PDB entry 1DM0 | X-ray diffraction, 2.50 A resolution | chains A and D of the 6 polymer chains in the assembly

[Chain A]
Name: Shiga toxin A subunit
From: Shigella dysenteriae
Notes: EC 3.2.2.22
UniProtKB: Q7BQ99 (Q7BQ99_SHIDY); residues 1-287 here correspond to UniProt positions 23-309 (UniProt number = residue number + 22)
Chain sequence (287 residues; each row starts with the number of its first residue):
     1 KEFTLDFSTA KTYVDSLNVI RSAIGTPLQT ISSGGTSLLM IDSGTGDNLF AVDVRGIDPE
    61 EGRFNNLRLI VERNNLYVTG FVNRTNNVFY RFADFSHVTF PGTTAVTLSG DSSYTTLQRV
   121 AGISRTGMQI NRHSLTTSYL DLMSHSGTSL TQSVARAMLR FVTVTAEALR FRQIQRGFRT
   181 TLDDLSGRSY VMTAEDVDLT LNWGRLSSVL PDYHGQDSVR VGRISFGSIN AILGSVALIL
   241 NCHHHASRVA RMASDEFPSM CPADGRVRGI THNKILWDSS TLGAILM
Unresolved in the structure: 43-46, 184-188, 243-256
Disulfides: Cys242-Cys261

[Chain D]
Name: Shiga toxin B subunit
From: Shigella dysenteriae
UniProtKB: Q7BQ98 (Q7BQ98_SHIDY); residues 1-69 here correspond to UniProt positions 21-89 (UniProt number = residue number + 20)
Chain sequence (69 residues; row label = number of the first residue in the row):
     1 TPDCVTGKVE YTKYNDDDTF TVKVGDKELF TNRWNLQSLL LSAQITGMTV TIKTNACHNG
    61 GGFSEVIFR
Disulfides: Cys4-Cys57

[How chain A and chain D interact]
Residue-residue contacts - 7 pairs, chain A then chain D:
  Arg205(A) with Thr46(D)
  Ser280(A) with Ile45(D), hydrogen bond (side chain-backbone); Thr46(D)
  Ala284(A) with Ser42(D), hydrogen bond (backbone-side chain); Ile45(D), hydrophobic; Thr46(D)
  Met287(A) with Ser38(D)
Interface residues without a listed pair, chain A (5 interface residues in all): Thr281
Interface residues without a listed pair, chain D (5 interface residues in all): Leu41

[Overview]
The chain A/chain D interface involves 5 residues from each chain; the contacts include 2 hydrogen bonds.
Polar pairs include Ser280(A)-Ile45(D) and Ala284(A)-Ser42(D).
Here chain A is Shiga toxin A subunit and chain D is Shiga toxin B subunit, both from Shigella dysenteriae.
Entry 1DM0 (SHIGA TOXIN) was determined by X-ray diffraction.
